Entry 6XLI (X-ray diffraction, 2.00 A resolution); this record covers chains B and E of the 3 polymer chains in the assembly.

Chain B:
Protein: PT3 Fab Light Chain
Source organism: Mus musculus
Notes: antibody fragment or engineered binder
Chain sequence (214 residues; row label = number of the first residue in the row):
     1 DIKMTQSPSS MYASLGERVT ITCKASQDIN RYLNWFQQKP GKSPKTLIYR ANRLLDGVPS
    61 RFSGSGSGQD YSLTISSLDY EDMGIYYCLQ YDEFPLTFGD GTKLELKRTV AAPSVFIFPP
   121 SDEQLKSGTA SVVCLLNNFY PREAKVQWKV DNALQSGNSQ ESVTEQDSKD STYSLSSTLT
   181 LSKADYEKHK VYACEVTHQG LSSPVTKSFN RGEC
Not modelled in the structure: 213-214
Disulfides: C23-C88, C134-C194

Chain E:
Protein: Tau Phosphopeptide (Ac-SR(pT)PSLP(pT)PPTRE-OH)
Notes: fragment: residues 210-222 of Tau, phosporylated on T212 and T217
UniProtKB: P10636 (TAU_HUMAN), isoform P10636-5; residues 210-222 here correspond to UniProt positions 527-539 (UniProt number = residue number + 317)
Chain sequence (14 residues; numbered 209 to 222; the number before each row is that of its first residue):
   209 XSRTPSLPTP PTRE
Not modelled in the structure: 209
Construct notes: acetylation (209)
Modified residues: ACE (acetyl group) at position 209; T212 (phosphothreonine; TPO); T217 (phosphothreonine; TPO)
Curated features (UniProtKB/Swiss-Prot):
  - modified residue: T212 (Phosphothreonine), S214 (Phosphoserine), T217 (Phosphothreonine)

How chain B and chain E interact:
Residue-residue contacts - 11 pairs, chain B then chain E:
  Y32(B) with P219(E), hydrophobic
  Y91(B) with T220(E), hydrogen bond (backbone-side chain)
  D92(B) with T220(E); R221(E), salt bridge
  E93(B) with T220(E); R221(E), salt bridge; E222(E)
  F94(B) with T220(E); R221(E), hydrogen bond (backbone-backbone); E222(E)
  L96(B) with T220(E)

In short:
6 residues of chain B face 4 of chain E across their interface, with 2 hydrogen bonds and 2 salt bridges.
Among the polar pairs are D92(B)-R221(E), E93(B)-R221(E) and Y91(B)-T220(E).
Here chain B is PT3 Fab Light Chain (Mus musculus) and chain E is Tau Phosphopeptide
(Ac-SR(pT)PSLP(pT)PPTRE-OH). Entry 6XLI (CRYSTAL STRUCTURE OF ANTI-TAU ANTIBODY PT3 Fab+pT212/pT217-TAU
PEPTIDE) was determined by X-ray diffraction.
